Entry 7XL4 (electron microscopy, 3.86 A resolution); this record covers chains C and F of the 7 polymer chains in the assembly.

# Chain C
Molecule: DNA-directed RNA polymerase subunit beta
Source organism: Pseudomonas aeruginosa PAO1
Notes: EC 2.7.7.6
UniProtKB: Q51561 (RPOB_PSEAE); residue numbers follow UniProt; this construct covers 1-1357
Amino-acid sequence (1359 residues; row label = number of the first residue in the row; numbers below 1 keep their minus sign (Met-1 is residue -1)):
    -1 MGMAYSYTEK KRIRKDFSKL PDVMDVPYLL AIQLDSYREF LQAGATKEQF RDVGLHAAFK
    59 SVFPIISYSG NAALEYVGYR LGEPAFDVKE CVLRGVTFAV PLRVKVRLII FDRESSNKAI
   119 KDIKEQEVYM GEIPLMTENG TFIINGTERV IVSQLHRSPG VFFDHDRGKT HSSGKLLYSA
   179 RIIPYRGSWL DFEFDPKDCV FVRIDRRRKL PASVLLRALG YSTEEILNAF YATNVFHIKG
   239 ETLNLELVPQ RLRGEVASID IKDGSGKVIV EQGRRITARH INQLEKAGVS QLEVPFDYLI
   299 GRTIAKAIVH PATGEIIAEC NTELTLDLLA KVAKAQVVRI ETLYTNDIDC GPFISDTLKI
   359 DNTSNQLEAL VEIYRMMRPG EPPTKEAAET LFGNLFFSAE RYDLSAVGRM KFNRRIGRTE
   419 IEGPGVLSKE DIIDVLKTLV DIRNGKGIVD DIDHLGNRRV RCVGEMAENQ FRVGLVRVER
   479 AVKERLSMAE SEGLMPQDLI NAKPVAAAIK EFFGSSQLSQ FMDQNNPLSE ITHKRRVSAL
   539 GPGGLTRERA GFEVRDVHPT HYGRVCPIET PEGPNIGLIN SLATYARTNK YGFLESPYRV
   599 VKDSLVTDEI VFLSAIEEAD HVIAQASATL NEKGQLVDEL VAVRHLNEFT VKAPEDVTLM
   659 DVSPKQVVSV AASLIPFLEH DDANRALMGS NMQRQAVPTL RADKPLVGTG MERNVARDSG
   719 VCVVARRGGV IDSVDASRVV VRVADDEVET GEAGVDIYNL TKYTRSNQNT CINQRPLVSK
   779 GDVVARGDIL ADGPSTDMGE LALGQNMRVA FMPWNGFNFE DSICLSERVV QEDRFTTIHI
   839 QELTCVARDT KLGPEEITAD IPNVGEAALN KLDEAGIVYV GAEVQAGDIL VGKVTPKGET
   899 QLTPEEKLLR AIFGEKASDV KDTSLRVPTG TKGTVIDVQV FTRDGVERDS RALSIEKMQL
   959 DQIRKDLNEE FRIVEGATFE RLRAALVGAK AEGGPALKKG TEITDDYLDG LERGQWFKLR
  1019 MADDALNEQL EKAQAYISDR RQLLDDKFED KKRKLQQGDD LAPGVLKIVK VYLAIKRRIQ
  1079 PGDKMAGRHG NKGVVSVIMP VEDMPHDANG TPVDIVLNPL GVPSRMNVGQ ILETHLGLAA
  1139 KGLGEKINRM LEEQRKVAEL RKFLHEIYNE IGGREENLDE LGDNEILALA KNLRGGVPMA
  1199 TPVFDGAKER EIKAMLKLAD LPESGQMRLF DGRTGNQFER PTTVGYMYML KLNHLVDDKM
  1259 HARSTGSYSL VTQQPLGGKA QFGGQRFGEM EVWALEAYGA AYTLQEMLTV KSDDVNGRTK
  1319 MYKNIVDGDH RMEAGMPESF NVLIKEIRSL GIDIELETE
Disordered / not traced: -1 to 2, 990-1019, 1357
Sequence notes: initiating methionine (-1); expression tag (0)

# Chain F
Molecule: RNA polymerase sigma factor RpoS
Source organism: Pseudomonas aeruginosa PAO1
UniProtKB: P45684 (RPOS_PSEAE); numbering as in UniProt (aligned over 1-334)
Amino-acid sequence (338 residues; each row starts with the number of its first residue; numbers below 1 keep their minus sign (Gly-3 is residue -3)):
    -3 GAMGMALKKE GPEFDHDDEV LLLEPGIMLD ESSADEQPSP RATPKATTSF SSKQHKHIDY
    57 TRALDATQLY LNEIGFSPLL TPEEEVHFAR LAQKGDPAGR KRMIESNLRL VVKIARRYVN
   117 RGLSLLDLIE EGNLGLIRAV EKFDPERGFR FSTYATWWIR QTIERAIMNQ TRTIRLPIHV
   177 VKELNVYLRA ARELTHKLDH EPSPEEIANL LEKPVAEVKR MLGLNERVTS VDVSLGPDSD
   237 KTLLDTLTDD RPTDPCELLQ DDDLSESIDQ WLTELTDKQR EVVIRRFGLR GHESSTLEEV
   297 GQEIGLTRER VRQIQVEALK RLREILEKNG LSSDALFQ
Disordered / not traced: -3 to 56
Sequence notes: expression tag (-3 to 0)

# Chain C / chain F interface
Contacting residue pairs (33):
  Lys501(C) - Thr191(F)
  Lys501(C) - His196(F)
  Asn861(C) - Phe333(F)
  Val862(C) - Phe333(F)
  Val862(C) - Gln334(F)
  Gly863(C) - Gln334(F)
  Glu903(C) - Ser261(F)  hydrogen bond
  Lys905(C) - Phe283(F)
  Ala909(C) - Leu315(F)
  Ile910(C) - Leu315(F)
  Ile910(C) - Arg319(F)
  Phe911(C) - Arg319(F)
  Phe911(C) - Leu322(F)  hydrophobic
  Phe911(C) - Ser329(F)
  Thr1263(C) - Pro251(F)
  Thr1263(C) - Cys252(F)
  Gly1264(C) - Asp250(F)
  Tyr1266(C) - Thr244(F)
  Tyr1266(C) - Asp245(F)
  Tyr1266(C) - Thr249(F)
  Tyr1266(C) - Pro251(F)
  Ser1267(C) - Leu240(F)
  Ser1267(C) - Leu243(F)
  Ser1267(C) - Asp245(F)
  Leu1268(C) - Thr244(F)
  Leu1268(C) - Asp245(F)
  Val1269(C) - Leu240(F)  hydrophobic
  Leu1274(C) - Asp241(F)
  Leu1274(C) - Thr242(F)
  Leu1274(C) - Leu243(F)
  Arg1316(C) - Thr249(F)  hydrogen bond (side chain-backbone)
  Tyr1320(C) - Pro251(F)  hydrophobic
  Lys1321(C) - Asp258(F)  salt bridge
Other interface residues (no listed pair), chain C (24 interface residues in all): Gly378, Leu906, Ser1265, Thr1270, Thr1317
Other interface residues (no listed pair), chain F (27 interface residues in all): Gln64, Asp195, Leu254, Leu255, Asp257, Ile264

# Overview
24 residues of chain C face 27 of chain F across their interface; the contacts include 2 hydrogen bonds and 1
salt bridge. Among the polar pairs are Lys1321(C)-Asp258(F), Glu903(C)-Ser261(F) and Arg1316(C)-Thr249(F).
Chain C is DNA-directed RNA polymerase subunit beta and chain F is RNA polymerase sigma factor RpoS, both from
Pseudomonas aeruginosa PAO1; the structure, Cryo-EM structure of Pseudomonas aeruginosa RNAP sigmaS holoenzyme
complexes with transcription factor SutA (closed lobe), was determined by electron microscopy, deposited
together with 7F0R, 7VF9 and 7XL3.
